Entry 8I9P (electron microscopy, 3.00 A resolution); this record covers chains C1 and Lf of the 33 polymer chains in the assembly.

[Chain C1]
Molecule: 3341-nt RNA strand
Organism: Chaetomium thermophilum
Sequence (3341 nucleotides; numbered 1 to 3341; the number before each row is that of its first residue):
     1 GGUUGACCUCGGAUCAGGUAGGAGGACCCGCUGAACUUAAGCAUAUCAAU
    51 AAGCGGAGGAAAAGAAACCAACAGGGAUUGCCCUAGUAACGGCGAGUGAA
   101 GCGGCAACAGCUCAAAUUUGAAAGCUGGCUUCGGCCCGCGUUGUAAUUUG
   151 GAGAGGAUGCUUUGGGCGAGGCUCCUUCUGAGUUCCCUGGAACGGGACGC
   201 CACAGAGGGUGAGAGCCCCGUAUAGUUGGAAGCCAAGCCUGUGUAAAGCU
   251 CCUUCGACGAGUCGAGUAGUUUGGGAAUGCUGCUCAAAAUGGGAGGUAAA
   301 UUUCUUCUAAAGCUAAAUACCGGCCAGAGACCGAUAGCGCACAAGUAGAG
   351 UGAUCGAAAGAUGAAAAGCACUUUGAAAAGAGGGUUAAAUAGCACGUGAA
   401 AUUGUUGAAAGGGAAGCGCUUGUGACCAGACUUGCGCCCGGCGGAUCAUC
   451 CGGUGUUCUCACCGGUGCACUCCGCCGGGCUCAGGCCAGCAUCGGUUCUG
   501 GCGGGGGGAUAAAGGCCCAGGGAAUGUGGCUCCUCCGGGAGUGUUAUAGC
   551 CCUGGGUGUAAUACCCUCGCCGGGACCGAGGACCGCGCUCUGCAAGGAUG
   601 CUGGCGUAAUGGUCACCAGCGACCCGUCUUGAAACACGGACCAAGGAGUC
   651 AAGGUUUUGCGCGAGUGUUUGGGUGUAAAACCCGCACGCGUAAUGAAAGU
   701 GAACGUAGGUGAGAGCUUCGGCGCAUCAUCGACCGAUCCUGAUGUAUUCG
   751 GAUGGAUUUGAGUAGGAGCGUUAAGCCUUGGACCCGAAAGAUGGUGAACU
   801 AUGCUUGGAUAGGGUGAAGCCAGAGGAAACUCUGGUGGAGGCUCGCAGCG
   851 GUUCUGACGUGCAAAUCGAUCGUCAAAUCUGAGCAUGGGGGCGAAAGACU
   901 AAUCGAACCAUCUAGUAGCUGGUUACCGCCGAAGUUUCCCUCAGGAUAGC
   951 AGUGUCGACCUUCAGUUUUAUGAGGUAAAGCGAAUGAUUAGGGACUCGGG
  1001 GGCGAUUUUUAGCCUUCAUCCAUUCUCAAACUUUAAAUAUGUAAGAAGCC
  1051 CUUGUUACUUAACUGAACGUGGGCAUUCGAAUGUAUCGACACUAGUGGGC
  1101 CAUUUUUGGUAAGCAGAACUGGCGAUGCGGGAUGAACCGAACGCGGGGUU
  1151 AAGGUGCCGGAGUGGACGCUCAUCAGACACCACAAAAGGCGUUAGUACAU
  1201 CUUGACAGCAGGACGGUGGCCAUGGAAGUCGGAAUCCGCUAAGGACUGUG
  1251 UAACAACUCACCUGCCGAAUGUACUAGCCCUGAAAAUGGAUGGCGCUCAA
  1301 GCGUCCCACCCAUACCCCGCCCUCAGGGUAGAAACGAUGCCCUGAGGAGU
  1351 AGGCGGCCGUGGAGGUCAGUGACGAAGCCUAGGGCGUGAGCCCGGGUCGA
  1401 ACGGCCUCUAGUGCAGAUCUUGGUGGUAGUAGCAAAUACUUCAAUGAGAA
  1451 CUUGAAGGACCGAAGUGGGGAAAGGUUCCAUGUGAACAGCGGUUGGACAU
  1501 GGGUUAGUCGAUCCUAAGCCAUAGGGAAGUUCCGUUUCAAAGGGGCACUC
  1551 GUGCCCCGUGUGGCGAAAGGGAAGCCGGUUAAUAUUCCGGCACCUGGAUG
  1601 UGGGUUUUGCGCGGCAACGCAACUGAACGCGGAGACGACGGCGGGGGCCC
  1651 CGGGCAGAGUUCUCUUUUCUUCUUAACGGUCUAUCACCCUGGAAACAGUU
  1701 UGUCUGGAGAUAGGGUUUAAUGGCCGGAAGAGCCCGACACUUCUGUCGGG
  1751 UCCGGUGCGCUCUCGACGUCCCUUGAAAAUCCGCGGGAGGGAAUAAUUCU
  1801 CACGCCAGGUCGUACUCAUAACCGCAGCAGGUCCCCAAGGUGAACAGCCU
  1851 CUGGUUGAUAGAACAAUGUAGAUAAGGGAAGUCGGCAAAAUAGAUCCGUA
  1901 ACUUCGGGAAAAGGAUUGGCUCUAAGGGUUGGGCACGUUGGGCUUUGGGC
  1951 GGACGCCCUGGGAGCAGAGGGCCUCUAGCCGGGCAACCGGCCGGCGGCCC
  2001 UCAGCACCCGGGGUUGAAGCCCUUAGCAGGCUUCGGCCGUCCGGCGUGCG
  2051 GUUAACAACCAACUUAGAACUGGUACGGACAGGGGGAAUCUGACUGUCUA
  2101 AUUAAAACAUAGCAUUGCGAUGGCCAGAAAGUGGUGUUGACGCAAUGUGA
  2151 UUUCUGCCCAGUGCUCUGAAUGUCAAAGUGAAGAAAUUCAACCAAGCGCG
  2201 GGUAAACGGCGGGAGUAACUAUGACUCUCUUAAGGUAGCCAAAUGCCUCG
  2251 UCAUCUAAUUAGUGACGCGCAUGAAUGGAUUAACGAGAUUCCCACUGUCC
  2301 CUAUCUACUAUCUAGCGAAACCACAGCCAAGGGAACGGGCUUGGCAAAAU
  2351 CAGCGGGGAAAGAAGACCCUGUUGAGCUUGACUCUAGUUUGACAUUGUGA
  2401 AAAGACAUAGGAGGUGUAGAAUAGGUGGGAGCUUCGGCGCCAGUGAAAUA
  2451 CCACUACUCCUAUUGUUUUUUUACUUAUUCAAUGAAGCGGGGCUGGACUU
  2501 GCGUCCAACUUCUGGAGUUAAGGUCCUUCGCGGGCCGACCCGGGUUGAAG
  2551 ACAUUGUCAGGUGGGGAGUUUGGCUGGGGCGGCACAUCUGUUAAACCAUA
  2601 ACGCAGGUGUCCUAAGGGGGGCUCAUGGAGAACAGAAAUCUCCAGUAGAA
  2651 CAAAAGGGUAAAAGUCCCCUUGAUUUUGAUUUUCAGUGUGAAUACAAACC
  2701 AUGAAAGUGUGGCCUAUCGAUCCUUUAGUCCCUCGAAAUUUGAGGCUAGA
  2751 GGUGCCAGAAAAGUUACCACAGGGAUAACUGGCUUGUGGCGGCCAAGCGU
  2801 UCAUAGCGACGUCGCUUUUUGAUCCUUCGAUGUCGGCUCUUCCUAUCAUA
  2851 CCGAAGCAGAAUUCGGUAAGCGUUGGAUUGUUCACCCACUAAUAGGGAAC
  2901 GUGAGCUGGGUUUAGACCGUCGUGAGACAGGUUAGUUUUACCCUACUGAU
  2951 GAACUCGUCGCAAUGGUAAUUCAGCUUAGUACGAGAGGAACCGCUGAUUC
  3001 AGAUAAUUGGUUUUUGCGGUUGUCCGACCGGGCAGUGCCGCGAAGCUACC
  3051 AUCUGCUGGAUAAUGGCUGAACGCCUCUAAGUCAGAAUCCAUGCCAGAAC
  3101 GCGACGAUACUACCCGCACGUUGUAGACGUAUAAGAAUAGGCUCCGGCCU
  3151 CGUAUCCUAGCAGGCGAUUCCUCCGCCGGCCUCGAAGUGGCCGUCGGUAA
  3201 UUCGCGUAUUGCAAUUUAGACACGCGCGGGAUCAAAUCCUUUGCAGACGA
  3251 CUUAGAUGUGCGAAAGGGUCCUGUAAGCAGUAGAGUAGCCUUGUUGUUAC
  3301 GAUCUGCUGAGGGUAAGCCCUCCUUCGCCUAGAUUUCCCAG
Unresolved in the structure: 1-2, 694-706, 800-905, 987-1028, 1179-1290, 1438-2309, 2327-3111, 3121-3123, 3215-3217, 3239-3330, 3338-3341

[Chain Lf]
Protein: 60S ribosomal protein l33-like protein
Organism: Chaetomium thermophilum
UniProtKB: G0SCL3 (G0SCL3_CHATD); residues 1-109 here = UniProt positions 1-109
Sequence (109 residues; row label = number of the first residue in the row):
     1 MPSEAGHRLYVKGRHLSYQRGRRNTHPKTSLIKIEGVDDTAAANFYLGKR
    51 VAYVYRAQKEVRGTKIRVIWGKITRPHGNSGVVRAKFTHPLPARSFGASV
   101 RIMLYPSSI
Unresolved in the structure: 1

[Interface between chain C1 and chain Lf]
Residue-residue contacts (99; chain C1 residue first):
  U420(C1) - Pro27(Lf)  sugar contact
  U420(C1) - Pro90(Lf)  sugar contact
  U421(C1) - His89(Lf)  phosphate contact
  U421(C1) - Pro90(Lf)  hydrogen bond to the sugar
  U421(C1) - Leu91(Lf)  sugar contact
  U421(C1) - Pro92(Lf)  sugar contact
  G422(C1) - Tyr55(Lf)  hydrogen bond to the phosphate
  G422(C1) - His89(Lf)  salt bridge to the phosphate
  G422(C1) - Pro92(Lf)  sugar contact
  U423(C1) - Tyr55(Lf)  hydrogen bond to the phosphate
  U423(C1) - Ala57(Lf)  sugar contact
  U423(C1) - Gln58(Lf)  sugar contact
  U423(C1) - Arg67(Lf)  salt bridge to the phosphate
  G424(C1) - Gln58(Lf)  hydrogen bond to the phosphate
  G424(C1) - Lys59(Lf)  hydrogen bond to the phosphate
  G424(C1) - Arg67(Lf)  salt bridge to the phosphate
  A425(C1) - Lys59(Lf)  salt bridge to the phosphate
  C490(C1) - Pro106(Lf)  phosphate contact
  U499(C1) - Asn44(Lf)  sugar contact
  G574(C1) - Leu47(Lf)  sugar contact
  G574(C1) - Gly48(Lf)  phosphate contact
  G574(C1) - Thr74(Lf)  hydrogen bond to the sugar
  A575(C1) - Gly48(Lf)  phosphate contact
  A575(C1) - Lys72(Lf)  salt bridge to the phosphate
  A575(C1) - Ile73(Lf)  sugar contact
  A575(C1) - Thr74(Lf)  sugar contact
  C576(C1) - Lys72(Lf)  salt bridge to the phosphate
  A609(C1) - Arg62(Lf)  salt bridge to the phosphate
  C617(C1) - Arg94(Lf)  sugar contact
  A618(C1) - Ala93(Lf)  hydrogen bond to the sugar
  A618(C1) - Arg94(Lf)  hydrogen bond to the sugar
  G619(C1) - Ala93(Lf)  sugar contact
  G619(C1) - Phe96(Lf)  sugar contact
  C620(C1) - Arg20(Lf)  sugar contact
  C620(C1) - Arg23(Lf)  sugar contact
  C620(C1) - Thr25(Lf)  sugar contact
  G621(C1) - Arg23(Lf)  phosphate contact
  G1130(C1) - Arg22(Lf)  phosphate contact
  G1130(C1) - Arg23(Lf)  salt bridge to the phosphate
  G1131(C1) - Arg22(Lf)  salt bridge to the phosphate
  G1131(C1) - Arg23(Lf)  salt bridge to the phosphate
  G1146(C1) - Lys28(Lf)  salt bridge to the phosphate
  G1147(C1) - Lys28(Lf)  salt bridge to the phosphate
  G1147(C1) - Lys86(Lf)  salt bridge to the phosphate
  G1148(C1) - Arg75(Lf)  salt bridge to the phosphate
  U1149(C1) - Arg75(Lf)  salt bridge to the phosphate
  G1159(C1) - Arg20(Lf)  sugar contact
  G1159(C1) - Arg22(Lf)  base contact
  G1160(C1) - Ser17(Lf)  sugar contact
  G1160(C1) - Arg20(Lf)  sugar contact
  G1160(C1) - Gly21(Lf)  base contact
  G1160(C1) - Arg22(Lf)  hydrogen bond to the base
  G1160(C1) - Leu31(Lf)  sugar contact
  G1160(C1) - His77(Lf)  hydrogen bond to the phosphate
  A1161(C1) - His77(Lf)  salt bridge to the phosphate
  A1161(C1) - Asn79(Lf)  phosphate contact
  G1162(C1) - Gly78(Lf)  phosphate contact
  G1162(C1) - Asn79(Lf)  hydrogen bond to the phosphate
  G1162(C1) - Ser80(Lf)  hydrogen bond to the phosphate
  U1163(C1) - Ser80(Lf)  phosphate contact
  A1308(C1) - Asn79(Lf)  hydrogen bond to the sugar
  C1309(C1) - Gly78(Lf)  hydrogen bond to the phosphate
  C1309(C1) - Asn79(Lf)  hydrogen bond to the sugar
  C1310(C1) - His77(Lf)  salt bridge to the phosphate
  C1310(C1) - Gly78(Lf)  hydrogen bond to the phosphate
  C1310(C1) - Arg84(Lf)  salt bridge to the phosphate
  C1311(C1) - Gln19(Lf)  hydrogen bond to the phosphate
  C1311(C1) - Arg20(Lf)  sugar contact
  C1311(C1) - Gly21(Lf)  sugar contact
  C1311(C1) - His77(Lf)  phosphate contact
  C1311(C1) - Arg84(Lf)  salt bridge to the phosphate
  A1312(C1) - Asn24(Lf)  hydrogen bond to the phosphate
  A1312(C1) - His26(Lf)  phosphate contact
  G3120(C1) - Lys65(Lf)  sugar contact
  U3124(C1) - Arg56(Lf)  salt bridge to the phosphate
  U3124(C1) - Ala57(Lf)  phosphate contact
  A3125(C1) - Arg94(Lf)  salt bridge to the phosphate
  A3125(C1) - Phe96(Lf)  base contact
  G3126(C1) - Arg94(Lf)  hydrogen bond to the base
  G3126(C1) - Phe96(Lf)  base contact
  G3126(C1) - Gly97(Lf)  hydrogen bond to the base
  G3126(C1) - Ala98(Lf)  base contact
  G3126(C1) - Ser99(Lf)  hydrogen bond to the sugar
  A3127(C1) - Ser99(Lf)  hydrogen bond to the phosphate
  C3128(C1) - Tyr10(Lf)  hydrogen bond to the sugar
  C3128(C1) - Lys12(Lf)  salt bridge to the phosphate
  C3128(C1) - Arg101(Lf)  base contact
  G3129(C1) - Gly6(Lf)  phosphate contact
  G3129(C1) - His7(Lf)  phosphate contact
  G3129(C1) - Arg8(Lf)  salt bridge to the phosphate
  U3158(C1) - Ala5(Lf)  phosphate contact
  A3159(C1) - Ser3(Lf)  phosphate contact
  G3160(C1) - Pro2(Lf)  base contact
  G3160(C1) - Ser3(Lf)  hydrogen bond to the phosphate
  G3163(C1) - Pro2(Lf)  sugar contact
  G3163(C1) - Ser3(Lf)  hydrogen bond to the sugar
  G3163(C1) - His7(Lf)  hydrogen bond to the base
  G3164(C1) - Pro2(Lf)  phosphate contact
  U3198(C1) - Pro2(Lf)  sugar contact
Other interface residues (no listed pair), chain C1 (48 interface residues in all): G573, A3162
Other interface residues (no listed pair), chain Lf (61 interface residues in all): Glu4, Thr29, Tyr53, Ile69, Pro76, Val82, Ser95, Ser108

[In short]
48 residues of chain C1 face 61 of chain Lf across their interface; the contacts include 26 hydrogen bonds and
23 salt bridges. Polar pairs include G1160(C1)-Arg22(Lf), G3126(C1)-Arg94(Lf) and G3126(C1)-Gly97(Lf).
Chain C1 is a 3341-nt RNA strand and chain Lf is 60S ribosomal protein l33-like protein, both from Chaetomium
thermophilum; the structure, Cryo-EM structure of a Chaetomium thermophilum pre-60S ribosomal subunit - State
Mak16, was determined by electron microscopy, deposited together with 8I9T, 8I9V, 8I9W, 8I9X, 8I9Y, 8I9Z and
8IA0.
